PDB entry 5NPH | X-ray diffraction, 1.70 A resolution | chains A and L of the 3 polymer chains in the assembly

== Chain A ==
Protein: Genome polyprotein
Reference sequence: O92972 (POLG_HCVJ4); residue numbers follow UniProt; this construct covers 529-540
Sequence (12 residues; numbered 529 to 540; the number before each row is that of its first residue):
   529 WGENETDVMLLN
Disordered / not traced: 529-531
UniProt features mapped onto this chain:
  - glycosylation (N-linked (GlcNAc...) asparagine): Asn532 (high mannose), Asn540
  - natural variant: Val536 (V536M: In strain: Isolate pCV-J4L2S)
From the paper describing this entry:
  - conformationally variable residues: Asp535 to Leu539
  - post-translational modification sites: Asn532, Asn540 (citing earlier work)

== Chain L ==
Protein: Light chain of Fab fragment derived from non-neutralizing antibody DAO5
Organism: Mus musculus
Notes: antibody fragment or engineered binder
Sequence (216 residues; numbered -1 to 214; the number before each row is that of its first residue; numbers below 1 keep their minus sign (Arg-1 is residue -1)):
    -1 RSDIVLTQSPATLSVTPGDRVSLSCRASQGIYNYVHWFQQKSHESPRLLI
    49 KYASQSISGIPSRFSGSGSGTDFTLSINSVESEDFGMYFCQQTNKWPLTF
    99 GAGTKLELKRADAAPTVSIFPPSSEQLTSGGASVVCFLNNFYPKDINVKW
   149 KIDGSERQNGVLNSWTDQDSKDSTYSMSSTLTLTKDEYERHNSYTCEATH
   199 KTSTSPIVKSFNRNEC
Disordered / not traced: -1, 214
Disulfides: Cys23-Cys88, Cys134-Cys194

== How chain A and chain L interact ==
Residue-residue contacts (13; chain A residue first):
  Asn532(A) - Asn92(L)
  Asn532(A) - Lys93(L)
  Glu533(A) - Asn92(L)
  Glu533(A) - Lys93(L)  salt bridge
  Glu533(A) - Trp94(L)  hydrogen bond (side chain-backbone)
  Thr534(A) - Thr91(L)  hydrogen bond (side chain-backbone)
  Thr534(A) - Asn92(L)
  Thr534(A) - Lys93(L)
  Thr534(A) - Trp94(L)
  Asp535(A) - Tyr32(L)  hydrogen bond
  Met537(A) - Trp94(L)  hydrophobic
  Leu539(A) - Tyr32(L)
  Leu539(A) - Tyr50(L)
Other interface residues (no listed pair), chain A (7 interface residues in all): Leu538
Other interface residues (no listed pair), chain L (7 interface residues in all): Leu96
Interface features reported in the paper:
  - residue pairs: Asp535(A)-Tyr32(L) (hydrogen bond)
  - epitope / paratope residues, chain A: Asn532(A), Asp535(A)

== Summary ==
Chain A and chain L each contribute 7 residues to their interface; the contacts include 3 hydrogen bonds and 1
salt bridge. Among the polar pairs are Glu533(A)-Lys93(L), Glu533(A)-Trp94(L) and Thr534(A)-Thr91(L). The
authors report a hydrogen bond between Asp535(A) and Tyr32(L). The paper reports epitope/paratope residues
Asn532(A) and Asp535(A); modification sites Asn532(A) and Asn540(A).
Here chain A is Genome polyprotein and chain L is Light chain of Fab fragment derived from non-neutralizing
antibody DAO5 (Mus musculus). Entry 5NPH (Structure of the Hepatitis C virus strain J4 glycoprotein E2
antigenic region 532-540 bound to the ...) was determined by X-ray diffraction (same publication as 5NPI and
5NPJ).
